8DH0 - chains B and J of the 14 polymer chains in the assembly; structure by X-ray diffraction, 2.90 A resolution.

# Chain B (and J)
Name: T7 RNA polymerase
Source organism: Escherichia phage T7
Notes: EC 2.7.7.6; chain J of this document is another copy of the same molecule, construct and numbering; everything in this record applies to it too
UniProt: P00573 (RPOL_BPT7); numbering as in UniProt (aligned over 1-883)
Chain sequence (883 residues; each row starts with the number of its first residue):
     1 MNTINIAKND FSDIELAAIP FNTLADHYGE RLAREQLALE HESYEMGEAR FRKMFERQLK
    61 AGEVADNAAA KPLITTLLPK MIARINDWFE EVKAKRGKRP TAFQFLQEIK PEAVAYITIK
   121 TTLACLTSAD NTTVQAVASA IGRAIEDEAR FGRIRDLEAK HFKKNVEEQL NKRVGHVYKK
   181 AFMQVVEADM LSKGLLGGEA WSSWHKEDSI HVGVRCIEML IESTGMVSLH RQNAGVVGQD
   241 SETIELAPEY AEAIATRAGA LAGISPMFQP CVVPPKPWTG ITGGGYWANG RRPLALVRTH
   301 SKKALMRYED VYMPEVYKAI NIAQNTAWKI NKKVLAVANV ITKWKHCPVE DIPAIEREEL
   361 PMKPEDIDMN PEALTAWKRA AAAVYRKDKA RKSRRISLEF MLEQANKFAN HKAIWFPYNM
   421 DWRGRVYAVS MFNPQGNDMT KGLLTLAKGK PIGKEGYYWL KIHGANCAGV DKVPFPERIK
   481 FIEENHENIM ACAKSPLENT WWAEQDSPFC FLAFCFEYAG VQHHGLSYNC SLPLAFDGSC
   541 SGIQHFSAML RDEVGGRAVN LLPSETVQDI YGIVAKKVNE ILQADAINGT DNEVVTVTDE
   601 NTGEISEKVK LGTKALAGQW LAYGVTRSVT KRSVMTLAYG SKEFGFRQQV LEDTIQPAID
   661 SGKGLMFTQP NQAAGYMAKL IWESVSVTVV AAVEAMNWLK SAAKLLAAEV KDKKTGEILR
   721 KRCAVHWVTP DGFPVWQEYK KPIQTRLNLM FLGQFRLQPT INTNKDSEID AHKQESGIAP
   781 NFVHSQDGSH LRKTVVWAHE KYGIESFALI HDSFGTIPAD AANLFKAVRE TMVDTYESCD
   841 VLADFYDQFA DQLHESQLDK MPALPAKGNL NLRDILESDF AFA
Disordered / not traced: 129-130, 157-158, 356-374, 599-606, 755-766 (chain J: 1, 98-108, 129-130, 157-158, 228-245, 355-376, 596-605, 755-766)
Swiss-Prot annotation at these positions:
  - active site: D537, K631, D812
  - mutagenesis: K172 (K172L/G: No change in activity), P563 (P563A/T: Inactivated), Y571 (Y571S: Inactivated), K631 (K631G: Partially inactivated; K631L: Partially inactivated; K631R: Partially inactivated), T636 (T636P: Inactivated), Y639 (Y639D: Inactivated), F646 (F646C: Inactivated)
What the authors report for this chain:
  - binding site for Template strand DNA: R632, Y639
  - mutagenesis - Y639F: decreased catalytic activity on all scaffolds we tested
  - mutagenesis - M635A: unchanged catalytic activity on natural ATP incorporation
  - mutagenesis - M635K: abolished catalytic activity on UBP incorporation

# Chain B / chain J interface
Pairs across the interface (6):
  R307(B) with D310(J), salt bridge
  D310(B) with R307(J), salt bridge
  Y312(B) with R720(J); K721(J)
  R720(B) with Y312(J)
  Q852(B) with Y312(J)
Interface residues without a listed pair, chain B (7 interface residues in all): K303, D851
Interface residues without a listed pair, chain J (9 interface residues in all): L719, C723, W736, Q852

# In short
The interface between chain B and chain J involves 7 residues on one side and 9 on the other, with 2 salt
bridges. The salt-bridged pair is R307(B)-D310(J). The paper reports a binding site for Template strand DNA at
R632(B) and Y639(B); Y639F of chain B reduces catalytic activity on all scaffolds we tested; 3 substitutions
were tested in all.
Chain B and chain J are both T7 RNA polymerase (Escherichia phage T7); the structure, T7 RNA polymerase
elongation complex with unnatural base dDs, was determined by X-ray diffraction (same publication as 8DH2,
8DH3, 8DH4 and 8DH5).
